PDB entry 3KDB | X-ray diffraction, 1.66 A resolution | chains A and B

== Chain A (and B) ==
Protein: Protease
Organism: Human immunodeficiency virus type 1
Notes: EC 3.4.23.16; chain B of this document is another copy of the same molecule, construct and numbering; everything in this record applies to it too
UniProtKB: P03367 (POL_HV1BR); residues 1-99 here correspond to UniProt positions 501-599 (UniProt number = residue number + 500)
Sequence (99 residues; numbered 1 to 99; the number before each row is that of its first residue):
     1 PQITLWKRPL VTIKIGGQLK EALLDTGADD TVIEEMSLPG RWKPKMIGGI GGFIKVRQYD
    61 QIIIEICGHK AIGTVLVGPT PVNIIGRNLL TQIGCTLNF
Sequence notes: engineered mutation Lys7 (Gln507 in P03367), Ile33 (Leu533 in P03367), Ile63 (Leu563 in P03367)
Residues lining bound ligands: kni-10006 (006; (4R)-3-[(2S,3S)-3-{[(2,6-dimethylphenoxy)acetyl]amino}-2-hydroxy-4-phenylbutanoyl]-N-[(1S,2R)-2-hydroxy-2,3-dihydro-1H-inden-1-yl]-5,5-dimethyl-1,3-thiazolidine-4-carboxamide): Arg8, Leu23, Asp25, Gly27, Ala28, Asp29, Asp30, Val32, Ile47, Gly48, Gly49, Ile50, Leu76, Pro81, Val82, Ile84
UniProt features mapped onto this chain:
  - region (Dimerization of protease): Pro1 to Leu5, Gly49 to Lys55, Asn88 to Phe99
  - active site: Asp25 (For protease activity)
  - site: Phe99 (Cleavage)
From the paper describing this entry:
  - binding site for kni-10006: Asp25, Ala28, Asp29, Asp30, Val32, Ile47, Leu76

== How chain A and chain B interact ==
Contacting residue pairs - 99 pairs, chain A then chain B:
  Pro1(A) - Leu97(B)
  Pro1(A) - Asn98(B)
  Pro1(A) - Phe99(B)  hydrogen bond (backbone-backbone)
  Gln2(A) - Thr96(B)
  Gln2(A) - Leu97(B)
  Gln2(A) - Asn98(B)  hydrogen bond
  Ile3(A) - Thr96(B)
  Ile3(A) - Leu97(B)  hydrogen bond (backbone-backbone)
  Ile3(A) - Phe99(B)  hydrophobic
  Leu5(A) - Thr26(B)
  Leu5(A) - Arg87(B)  hydrogen bond (backbone-side chain)
  Leu5(A) - Thr91(B)
  Leu5(A) - Cys95(B)
  Trp6(A) - Arg87(B)  hydrogen bond (backbone-side chain)
  Trp6(A) - Thr91(B)
  Lys7(A) - Arg87(B)  hydrogen bond (backbone-side chain)
  Arg8(A) - Asp29(B)  salt bridge
  Arg8(A) - Arg87(B)
  Pro9(A) - Thr26(B)
  Pro9(A) - Arg87(B)
  Leu23(A) - Gly27(B)
  Leu24(A) - Thr26(B)  hydrogen bond (backbone-side chain)
  Leu24(A) - Leu97(B)  hydrophobic
  Asp25(A) - Asp25(B)
  Asp25(A) - Thr26(B)
  Asp25(A) - Gly27(B)  hydrogen bond (side chain-backbone)
  Thr26(A) - Leu5(B)
  Thr26(A) - Pro9(B)
  Thr26(A) - Leu24(B)  hydrogen bond (side chain-backbone)
  Thr26(A) - Asp25(B)
  Thr26(A) - Thr26(B)  hydrogen bond (side chain-backbone)
  Thr26(A) - Leu97(B)
  Gly27(A) - Leu23(B)
  Gly27(A) - Asp25(B)  hydrogen bond (backbone-side chain)
  Asp29(A) - Arg8(B)  salt bridge
  Val32(A) - Ile50(B)  hydrophobic
  Gly48(A) - Ile50(B)
  Gly49(A) - Ile50(B)
  Gly49(A) - Pro81(B)
  Ile50(A) - Gly49(B)
  Ile50(A) - Ile50(B)
  Ile50(A) - Gly51(B)  hydrogen bond (backbone-backbone)
  Ile50(A) - Gly52(B)
  Ile50(A) - Ile54(B)  hydrophobic
  Ile50(A) - Thr80(B)
  Ile50(A) - Pro81(B)
  Ile50(A) - Ile84(B)  hydrophobic
  Gly51(A) - Gly51(B)
  Gly51(A) - Ile54(B)
  Gly52(A) - Ile50(B)
  Gly52(A) - Gly51(B)
  Ile54(A) - Ile50(B)
  His69(A) - Phe99(B)
  Thr80(A) - Ile50(B)
  Pro81(A) - Gly49(B)
  Arg87(A) - Leu5(B)  hydrogen bond (side chain-backbone)
  Arg87(A) - Trp6(B)  hydrogen bond (side chain-backbone)
  Arg87(A) - Lys7(B)  hydrogen bond (side chain-backbone)
  Arg87(A) - Arg8(B)
  Arg87(A) - Pro9(B)
  Leu90(A) - Leu5(B)  hydrophobic
  Thr91(A) - Leu5(B)
  Thr91(A) - Trp6(B)
  Gln92(A) - Trp6(B)
  Ile93(A) - Phe99(B)
  Gly94(A) - Asn98(B)
  Gly94(A) - Phe99(B)
  Cys95(A) - Leu5(B)
  Cys95(A) - Leu97(B)  hydrophobic
  Cys95(A) - Asn98(B)
  Cys95(A) - Phe99(B)  hydrophobic
  Thr96(A) - Gln2(B)
  Thr96(A) - Ile3(B)
  Thr96(A) - Thr4(B)
  Thr96(A) - Thr96(B)
  Thr96(A) - Leu97(B)
  Thr96(A) - Asn98(B)  hydrogen bond (backbone-backbone)
  Leu97(A) - Pro1(B)
  Leu97(A) - Gln2(B)
  Leu97(A) - Ile3(B)  hydrogen bond (backbone-backbone)
  Leu97(A) - Pro9(B)  hydrophobic
  Leu97(A) - Leu24(B)  hydrophobic
  Leu97(A) - Thr26(B)
  Leu97(A) - Cys95(B)  hydrophobic
  Leu97(A) - Thr96(B)
  Leu97(A) - Leu97(B)  hydrophobic
  Asn98(A) - Pro1(B)
  Asn98(A) - Gln2(B)  hydrogen bond
  Asn98(A) - Gly94(B)
  Asn98(A) - Cys95(B)
  Asn98(A) - Thr96(B)  hydrogen bond (backbone-backbone)
  Asn98(A) - Asn98(B)
  Phe99(A) - Pro1(B)  hydrogen bond (backbone-backbone)
  Phe99(A) - Ile3(B)  hydrophobic
  Phe99(A) - Cys67(B)  hydrophobic
  Phe99(A) - His69(B)
  Phe99(A) - Ile93(B)
  Phe99(A) - Gly94(B)
  Phe99(A) - Cys95(B)  hydrophobic
Also at the interface, not in a pair above, chain A (40 interface residues in all): Thr4, Ile47, Phe53, Cys67, Ile84
Also at the interface, not in a pair above, chain B (37 interface residues in all): Ile47, Gly48, Leu90

== In short ==
40 residues of chain A and 37 residues of chain B are in contact, with 20 hydrogen bonds and 2 salt bridges.
Among the polar pairs are Arg8(A)-Asp29(B), Gln2(A)-Asn98(B) and Leu5(A)-Arg87(B). Bound to chain A:
kni-10006. The paper reports a binding site for kni-10006 at Asp25(A), Ala28(A) and Asp29(A) among others.
Both chains are Protease (Human immunodeficiency virus type 1). Entry 3KDB (Crystal Structure of HIV-1
Protease (Q7K, L33I, L63I) in Complex with KNI-10006) was determined by X-ray diffraction, deposited together
with 3KDC and 3KDD.
